PDB entry 4JNZ | X-ray diffraction, 1.85 A resolution | chain A

Chain A:
Name: Bifunctional protein PutA
Source organism: Escherichia coli
Notes: EC 1.5.99.8, 1.5.1.12
UniProtKB: P09546 (PUTA_ECOLI); residue numbers follow UniProt; this construct covers 86-669
Chain sequence (602 residues; numbered 86 to 687; the number before each row is that of its first residue):
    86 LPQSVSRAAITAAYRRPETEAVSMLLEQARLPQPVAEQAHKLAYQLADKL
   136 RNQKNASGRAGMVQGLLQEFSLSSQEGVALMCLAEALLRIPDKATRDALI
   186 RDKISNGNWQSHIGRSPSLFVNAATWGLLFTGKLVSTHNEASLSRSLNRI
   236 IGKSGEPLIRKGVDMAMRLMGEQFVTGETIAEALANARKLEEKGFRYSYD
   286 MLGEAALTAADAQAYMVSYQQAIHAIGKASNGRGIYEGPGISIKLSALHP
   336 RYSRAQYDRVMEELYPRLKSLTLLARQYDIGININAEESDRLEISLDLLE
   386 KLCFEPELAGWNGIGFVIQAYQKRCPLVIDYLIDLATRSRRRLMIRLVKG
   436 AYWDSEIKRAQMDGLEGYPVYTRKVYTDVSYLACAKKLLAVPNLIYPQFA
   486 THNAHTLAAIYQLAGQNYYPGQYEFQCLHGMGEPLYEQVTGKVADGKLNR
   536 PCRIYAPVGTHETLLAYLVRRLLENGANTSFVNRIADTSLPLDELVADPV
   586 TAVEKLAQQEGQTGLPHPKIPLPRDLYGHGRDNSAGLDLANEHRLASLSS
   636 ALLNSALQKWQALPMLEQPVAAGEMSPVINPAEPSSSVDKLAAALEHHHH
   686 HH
Unresolved in the structure: 86, 188-203, 216-225, 237-241, 611-687
Sequence notes: engineered mutation Asn-370 (Asp in P09546); expression tag (670-687)
Ligand contacts:
  - FAD (flavin-adenine dinucleotide): Asn-370, Ala-371, Val-402, Gln-404, Tyr-406, Arg-431, Val-433, Lys-434, Gly-435, Ala-436, Tyr-437, Trp-438, Tyr-456, Thr-457, Arg-458, Lys-459, Thr-462, Asp-463, Ala-485, Thr-486, His-487, Asn-488, Thr-491, Gln-511, Cys-512, Leu-513, Tyr-540, Arg-556, Glu-559, Thr-564, Ser-565, Phe-566
  - tetrahydrofuran-2-carboxylic acid (TFB): Asn-370, Ala-436, Tyr-437, Leu-513, Tyr-540, Tyr-552, Arg-555, Arg-556

Summary:
Chain A binds flavin-adenine dinucleotide and tetrahydrofuran-2-carboxylic acid.
Chain A is Bifunctional protein PutA (Escherichia coli); the structure, Crystal structure of PutA86-630 mutant
D370N complexed with L-Tetrahydro-2-furoic acid, was determined by X-ray diffraction (same publication as
4JNY).
